6XKC - chains C and F of the 6 polymer chains in the assembly; structure by X-ray diffraction, 2.03 A resolution.

== Chain C (and F) ==
Protein: Protein fem-1 homolog C
Source organism: Homo sapiens
Notes: chain F of this document is another copy of the same molecule, construct and numbering; everything in this record applies to it too
UniProt: Q96JP0 (FEM1C_HUMAN); residues 1-244 here = UniProt positions 1-244
Amino-acid sequence (246 residues; numbered -1 to 244; the number before each row is that of its first residue; numbers below 1 keep their minus sign (Gly-1 is residue -1)):
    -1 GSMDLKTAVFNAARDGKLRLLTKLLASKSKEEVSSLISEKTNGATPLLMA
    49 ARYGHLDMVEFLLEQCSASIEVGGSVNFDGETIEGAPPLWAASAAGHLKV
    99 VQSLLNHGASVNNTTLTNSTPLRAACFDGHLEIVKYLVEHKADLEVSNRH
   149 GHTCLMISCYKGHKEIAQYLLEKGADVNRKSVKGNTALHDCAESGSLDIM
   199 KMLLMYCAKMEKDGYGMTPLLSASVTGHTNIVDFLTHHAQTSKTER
Not modelled in the structure: -1 to 1
Sequence notes: expression tag (-1 to 0)
Curated features (UniProtKB/Swiss-Prot):
  - modified residue: Met1 (N-acetylmethionine)
  - natural variant: Asp126 (D126H: Found in a patient with neurodevelopmental disorder with absent speech, pyramidal signs and limb ataxia)
  - mutagenesis: Phe76 (F76A: Strongly reduced binding to C-degron with an arginine at the C-terminus), Asp77 (D77A: Reduced binding to C-degron with an arginine at the C-terminus. Abolished binding to C-degron with an arginine at the C-terminus; when associated with A-126), Ser117 (S117A: Abolished binding to C-degron with an arginine at the C-terminus), Arg121 (R121A: Reduced binding to C-degron with an arginine at the C-terminus), Phe125 (F125A: Strongly reduced binding to C-degron with an arginine at the C-terminus), Asp126 (D126A: Reduced binding to C-degron with an arginine at the C-terminus. Abolished binding to C-degron with an arginine at the C-terminus; when associated with A-77), His148 (H148A: Strongly reduced binding to C-degron with an arginine at the C-terminus), His150 (H150N: Modifies specificity for C-degron at the C-terminus and promotes increased affinity for C-degrons usually recognized by FEM1B; when associated with A-183--F-188), Tyr158 (Y158A: Strongly reduced binding to C-degron with an arginine at the C-terminus), Asn183 to Glu191 (Abolished binding to C-degron with an arginine at the C-terminus), Asn183 to Asp188 (Modifies specificity for C-degron at the C-terminus and promotes increased affinity for C-degrons usually recognized by FEM1B; when associated with N-150), Asp188 (D188A: Reduced binding to C-degron with an arginine at the C-terminus; D188K: Nearly abolished binding to C-degron with an arginine at the C-terminus), 1 further mutagenesis entry in UniProt

== How chain C and chain F interact ==
Contacting residue pairs (23; chain C residue first):
  Ala66(C) - Ala66(F)
  Val70(C) - Ala66(F)  hydrophobic
  Val70(C) - Glu69(F)
  Ser108(C) - Leu114(F)
  Asn110(C) - Leu114(F)
  Asn111(C) - Leu114(F)
  Thr112(C) - Asn116(F)  hydrogen bond
  Thr113(C) - Asn116(F)
  Leu114(C) - Asn110(F)
  Leu114(C) - Asn116(F)  hydrogen bond (backbone-side chain)
  Asn116(C) - Thr112(F)
  Asn116(C) - Thr113(F)
  Asn116(C) - Leu114(F)  hydrogen bond (side chain-backbone)
  Asn116(C) - Asn116(F)
  Asn116(C) - Arg147(F)
  Val144(C) - Leu114(F)
  Ser145(C) - Val180(F)
  Asn146(C) - Asn116(F)
  Arg147(C) - Asn116(F)
  Lys178(C) - Val180(F)
  Ser179(C) - Val180(F)
  Val180(C) - Ser179(F)
  Val180(C) - Val180(F)  hydrophobic
Interface residues without a listed pair, chain C (18 interface residues in all): Ser32, Cys64
Interface residues without a listed pair, chain F (16 interface residues in all): Ser32, Cys64, Val144, Ser145, Asn146, Arg177

== Overview ==
18 residues of chain C and 16 residues of chain F are in contact; the contacts include 3 hydrogen bonds. Polar
pairs include Thr112(C)-Asn116(F) and Leu114(C)-Asn116(F). From UniProt: 18 mutagenesis sites on chain C.
Both chains are Protein fem-1 homolog C (Homo sapiens). Entry 6XKC (Crystal structure of E3 ligase) was
determined by X-ray diffraction together with 7JYA from the same study.
